9JAO - chains D and I of the 10 polymer chains in the assembly; structure by electron microscopy, 3.10 A resolution.

Chain D:
Protein: Histone H3
Source organism: Xenopus laevis
Reference sequence: A0A310TTQ1 (A0A310TTQ1_XENLA); residues 0-135 here correspond to UniProt positions 1-136 (UniProt number = residue number + 1)
Amino-acid sequence (136 residues; row label = number of the first residue in the row; numbering starts at 0):
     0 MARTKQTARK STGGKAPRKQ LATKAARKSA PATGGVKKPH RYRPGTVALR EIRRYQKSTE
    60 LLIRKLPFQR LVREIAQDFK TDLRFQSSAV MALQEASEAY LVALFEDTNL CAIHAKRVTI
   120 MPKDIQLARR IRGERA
Not modelled in the structure: 0-36, 135

Chain I:
Molecule: 157-nt DNA strand
Sequence (157 nucleotides; row label = number of the first residue in the row; numbers below 1 keep their minus sign (DC-4 is residue -4)):
    -4 CCGCCCTCGA GAATCCCGGT GCCGAGGCCG CTCAATTGGT CGTAGACAGC TCTAGCACCG
    56 CTTAAACGCA CGTACGCGCT GTCCCCCGCG TTTTAACCGC CAAGGGGATT ACTCCCTAGT
   116 CTCCAGGCAC GTGTCAGATA TATACATCCT GAAGCTT
Not modelled in the structure: -4 to 1, 106-152

Chain D / chain I interface:
Pairs across the interface (16):
  Arg40(D) - DG83(I)  hydrogen bond to the sugar
  Arg40(D) - DC84(I)  hydrogen bond to the sugar
  Tyr41(D) - DG83(I)  sugar contact
  Tyr41(D) - DC84(I)  hydrogen bond to the phosphate
  Pro43(D) - DG83(I)  phosphate contact
  Gly44(D) - DG83(I)  hydrogen bond to the phosphate
  Thr45(D) - DG83(I)  phosphate contact
  Val46(D) - DG83(I)  phosphate contact
  Val46(D) - DC84(I)  phosphate contact
  Ala47(D) - DG83(I)  hydrogen bond to the phosphate
  Arg49(D) - DA8(I)  sugar contact
  Arg63(D) - DC92(I)  phosphate contact
  Lys64(D) - DC92(I)  hydrogen bond to the phosphate
  Leu65(D) - DC92(I)  hydrogen bond to the phosphate
  Pro66(D) - DA91(I)  sugar contact
  Arg69(D) - DA91(I)  salt bridge to the phosphate
Also at the interface, not in a pair above, chain D (17 interface residues in all): His39, Arg42, Arg53, Arg83
Also at the interface, not in a pair above, chain I (9 interface residues in all): DA7, DT9, DC82, DG101

Overview:
17 residues of chain D and 9 residues of chain I are in contact; the contacts include 7 hydrogen bonds and 1
salt bridge. Polar pairs include Arg40(D)-DG83(I), Arg40(D)-DC84(I) and Tyr41(D)-DC84(I).
Here chain D is Histone H3 (Xenopus laevis) and chain I is a 157-nt DNA strand. Entry 9JAO (The structure of
SMARCAD1 bound to the hexasome in the presence of ADP-BeFx) was determined by electron microscopy.
